PDB entry 6W6G | electron microscopy, 3.10 A resolution | chains C and D of the 7 polymer chains in the assembly

[Chain C (and D)]
Name: Chaperone protein ClpB
Organism: Mycobacterium tuberculosis
Notes: chain D of this document is another copy of the same molecule, construct and numbering; everything in this record applies to it too
Reference sequence: P9WPD0 (CLPB_MYCTO); residues 1-848 here = UniProt positions 1-848
Chain sequence (848 residues; each row starts with the number of its first residue):
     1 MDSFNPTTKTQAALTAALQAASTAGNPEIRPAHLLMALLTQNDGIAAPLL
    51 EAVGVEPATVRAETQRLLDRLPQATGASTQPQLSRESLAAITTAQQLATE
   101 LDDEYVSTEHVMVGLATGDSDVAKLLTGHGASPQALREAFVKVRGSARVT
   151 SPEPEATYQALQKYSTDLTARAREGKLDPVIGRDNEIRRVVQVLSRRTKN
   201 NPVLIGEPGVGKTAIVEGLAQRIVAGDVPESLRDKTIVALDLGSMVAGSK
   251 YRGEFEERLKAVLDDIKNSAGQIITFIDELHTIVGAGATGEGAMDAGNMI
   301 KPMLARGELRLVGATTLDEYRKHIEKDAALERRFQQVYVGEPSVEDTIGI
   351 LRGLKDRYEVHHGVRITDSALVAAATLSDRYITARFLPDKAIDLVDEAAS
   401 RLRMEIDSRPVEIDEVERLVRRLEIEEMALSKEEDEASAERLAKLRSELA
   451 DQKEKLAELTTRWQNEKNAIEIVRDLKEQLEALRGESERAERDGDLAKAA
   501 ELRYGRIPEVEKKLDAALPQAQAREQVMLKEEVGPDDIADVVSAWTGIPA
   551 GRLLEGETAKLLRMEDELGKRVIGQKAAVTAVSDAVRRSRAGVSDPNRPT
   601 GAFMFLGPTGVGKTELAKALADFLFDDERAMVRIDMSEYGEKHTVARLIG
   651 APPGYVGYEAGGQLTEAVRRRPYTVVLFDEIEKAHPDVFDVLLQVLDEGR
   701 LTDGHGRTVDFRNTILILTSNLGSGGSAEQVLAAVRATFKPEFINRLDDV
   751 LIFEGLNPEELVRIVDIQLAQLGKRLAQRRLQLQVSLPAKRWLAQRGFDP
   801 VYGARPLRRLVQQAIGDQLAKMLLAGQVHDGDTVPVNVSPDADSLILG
Not modelled in the structure: 1-158, 290-292, 470-529, 846-848 (chain D: 1-158, 289-294, 411-529, 846-848)
Residues lining bound ligands:
  - ATP-gamma-S (AGS; phosphothiophosphoric acid-adenylate ester), molecule 1: D178, P179, V180, I181, P208, G209, V210, G211, K212, T213, A214, T316, I350, L354, P388, I392
  - ATP-gamma-S (AGS), molecule 2: A329, R332, R333
  - ATP-gamma-S (AGS), molecule 3: R571, V572, I573, Q575, P608, T609, G610, V611, G612, K613, T614, E615, N721, I764, Q768, A804, R805, R808
Swiss-Prot annotation at these positions:
  - binding site (ATP): G206 to T213, G607 to T614
Reported in the primary citation:
  - mutagenesis - L18R, S22R, L88R, T92R: unchanged catalytic activity (ATP hydrolysis)
  - mutagenesis - R365A, D368R, E434K, E436R: unchanged catalytic activity (ClpB ATPase activity)
  - mutagenesis - R422A: abolished catalytic activity on refold a protein substrate
  - mutagenesis - L18R, L88R, R365A, D368R, E436R, L496A, Y504A: abolished catalytic activity
  - mutagenesis - E434K: decreased catalytic activity on aggregated luciferase reactivation
  - mutagenesis - Q11R, T15R: abolished expression
  - mutagenesis - S22R, T92R: decreased catalytic activity on aggregate luciferase reactivation
  - mutagenesis - R503A: unchanged catalytic activity

[Interface between chain C and chain D]
Pairs across the interface (140):
  D178(C) - R197(D)  salt bridge
  P208(C) - A328(D)
  P208(C) - R332(D)
  G209(C) - R332(D)
  S244(C) - K260(D)
  V246(C) - G253(D)
  V246(C) - E256(D)
  A247(C) - G253(D)
  A247(C) - E257(D)
  G248(C) - G253(D)
  S249(C) - R252(D)  hydrogen bond (backbone-side chain)
  K250(C) - Y251(D)
  K250(C) - R252(D)
  Y251(C) - R252(D)  hydrogen bond (backbone-side chain)
  R252(C) - R252(D)
  E254(C) - R252(D)
  F255(C) - R252(D)
  E256(C) - R252(D)  salt bridge
  E279(C) - N298(D)
  E279(C) - K301(D)
  T282(C) - N298(D)
  A288(C) - R252(D)
  T316(C) - A329(D)
  E319(C) - K301(D)  salt bridge
  E319(C) - D327(D)
  E319(C) - A329(D)
  R357(C) - R197(D)
  Y358(C) - R197(D)  hydrogen bond
  H362(C) - S195(D)
  H362(C) - R196(D)
  R385(C) - E331(D)
  R385(C) - R332(D)  hydrogen bond (side chain-backbone)
  R385(C) - F334(D)  hydrogen bond (side chain-backbone)
  R385(C) - Q335(D)
  D389(C) - K199(D)  salt bridge
  D389(C) - R332(D)  salt bridge
  D393(C) - R196(D)  salt bridge
  D393(C) - K199(D)  salt bridge
  D393(C) - Q335(D)
  D396(C) - R196(D)  salt bridge
  D396(C) - R197(D)  hydrogen bond (side chain-backbone)
  D396(C) - T198(D)
  E397(C) - R189(D)  salt bridge
  E397(C) - R196(D)  salt bridge
  E397(C) - Q335(D)
  S400(C) - Q192(D)  hydrogen bond (side chain-backbone)
  R401(C) - R188(D)
  R401(C) - Q192(D)
  M404(C) - V191(D)  hydrophobic
  M404(C) - Q192(D)
  M404(C) - P229(D)  hydrophobic
  R409(C) - D227(D)  salt bridge
  D414(C) - R188(D)
  E415(C) - D184(D)
  E415(C) - N185(D)
  E415(C) - R188(D)  salt bridge
  R418(C) - D184(D)
  R418(C) - R222(D)
  R418(C) - D227(D)  salt bridge
  R422(C) - I181(D)
  R422(C) - G182(D)
  R422(C) - D184(D)  salt bridge
  E426(C) - G349(D)
  E426(C) - R352(D)  salt bridge
  L430(C) - R352(D)
  L430(C) - D368(D)
  E433(C) - T367(D)
  E433(C) - D368(D)
  D435(C) - T367(D)
  D435(C) - S369(D)  hydrogen bond
  R441(C) - R352(D)
  R441(C) - D368(D)  salt bridge
  R441(C) - S369(D)
  R441(C) - V372(D)
  W545(C) - R189(D)
  T609(C) - N745(D)
  K618(C) - E698(D)  salt bridge
  R633(C) - E698(D)  salt bridge
  R633(C) - R700(D)
  D635(C) - Q694(D)
  D635(C) - R700(D)  salt bridge
  S637(C) - D690(D)  hydrogen bond (side chain-backbone)
  S637(C) - Q694(D)
  E638(C) - Q694(D)  hydrogen bond
  E638(C) - L701(D)
  E638(C) - T702(D)  hydrogen bond
  E641(C) - K642(D)
  E641(C) - H643(D)
  H643(C) - P652(D)
  H643(C) - Y655(D)
  A646(C) - P653(D)
  R647(C) - I649(D)
  R647(C) - P653(D)
  R647(C) - T702(D)  hydrogen bond
  R647(C) - D703(D)
  R647(C) - G704(D)
  A651(C) - P653(D)
  V656(C) - Y658(D)  hydrophobic
  V656(C) - E659(D)
  G657(C) - P653(D)
  G657(C) - G654(D)
  G657(C) - Y658(D)
  E659(C) - R321(D)  hydrogen bond (backbone-side chain)
  Q663(C) - G704(D)
  Q663(C) - H705(D)
  Q663(C) - G706(D)  hydrogen bond (side chain-backbone)
  E666(C) - R321(D)
  R669(C) - E325(D)  salt bridge
  R670(C) - L317(D)
  R671(C) - Y338(D)
  E680(C) - L693(D)
  E680(C) - R746(D)  salt bridge
  K683(C) - L693(D)
  K683(C) - K740(D)
  K683(C) - E742(D)  salt bridge
  N721(C) - E742(D)  hydrogen bond
  R775(C) - S594(D)
  R775(C) - D595(D)  salt bridge
  R775(C) - P596(D)
  L776(C) - V593(D)  hydrophobic
  Y802(C) - N745(D)  hydrogen bond (backbone-side chain)
  R805(C) - D697(D)  salt bridge
  R805(C) - N745(D)
  R805(C) - R746(D)
  P806(C) - N745(D)
  R808(C) - R598(D)
  R808(C) - D697(D)  salt bridge
  R809(C) - N745(D)  hydrogen bond (side chain-backbone)
  R809(C) - D748(D)
  Q812(C) - R588(D)
  Q812(C) - R598(D)
  G816(C) - V593(D)
  A820(C) - R588(D)
  A820(C) - A591(D)  hydrophobic
  A820(C) - V593(D)  hydrophobic
  K821(C) - R587(D)
  L823(C) - A591(D)
  L824(C) - L553(D)  hydrophobic
  L824(C) - L562(D)  hydrophobic
  L824(C) - A591(D)  hydrophobic
Also at the interface, not in a pair above, chain C (92 interface residues in all): G243, G253, H281, G287, H361, D407, L445, R629, T644, Y655, A660, R707, R779, D817, L819, A825
Also at the interface, not in a pair above, chain D (93 interface residues in all): V193, E230, E254, D295, M299, R333, Q336, E341, K355, T558, L561, D584, V691, P741, I744, L747

[Overview]
Chain C and chain D form an interface of 92 and 93 residues respectively, with 17 hydrogen bonds and 25 salt
bridges. Polar pairs include D178(C)-R197(D), E256(C)-R252(D) and E319(C)-K301(D). The paper reports that
L18R, L88R and R365A of chain C, among others, abolish catalytic activity; Q11R and T15R of chain C abolish
expression; 14 substitutions were tested in all.
Both chains are Chaperone protein ClpB (Mycobacterium tuberculosis). Entry 6W6G (The Mycobacterium
tuberculosis ClpB disaggregase hexamer structure in conformation I in the presence of DnaK chaperone ...) was
determined by electron microscopy, deposited together with 6W6H, 6W6I and 6W6J.
